6C7G - chain A; structure by X-ray diffraction, 1.68 A resolution.

# Chain A
Name: cGMP-dependent 3', 5'-cyclic phosphodiesterase
From: Homo sapiens
Notes: EC 3.1.4.17; fragment: phosphodiesterase 2A
UniProtKB: O00408 (PDE2A_HUMAN), isoform O00408-5; residues 579-917 here correspond to UniProt positions 323-661 (UniProt number = residue number - 256)
Chain sequence (342 residues; numbered 576 to 917; the number before each row is that of its first residue):
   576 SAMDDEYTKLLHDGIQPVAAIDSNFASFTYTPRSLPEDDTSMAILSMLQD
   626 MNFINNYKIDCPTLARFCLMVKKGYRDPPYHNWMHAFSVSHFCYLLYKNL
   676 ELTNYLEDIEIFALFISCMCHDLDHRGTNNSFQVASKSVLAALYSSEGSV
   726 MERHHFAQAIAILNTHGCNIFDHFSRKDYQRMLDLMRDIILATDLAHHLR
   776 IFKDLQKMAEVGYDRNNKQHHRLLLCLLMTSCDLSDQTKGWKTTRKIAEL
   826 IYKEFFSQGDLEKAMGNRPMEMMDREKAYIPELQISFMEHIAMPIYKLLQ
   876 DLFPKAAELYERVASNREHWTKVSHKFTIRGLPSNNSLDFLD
Not modelled in the structure: 917
Differences from the reference sequence: expression tag (576-578)
Ion coordination: Zn2+: His660, His696, Asp697, Asp808; Mg2+ near Asp697 (its only coordinating residue here)
Small-molecule neighbours: EOY (1-[2-chloro-5-(2-methylpropoxy)phenyl]-4-methyl-N-[(3s,5s,7s)-tricyclo[3.3.1.1~3,7~]decan-1-yl][1,2,4]triazolo[4,3-a]quinoxaline-8-carboxamide): Tyr655, His656, Thr768, Asp769, Leu770, His773, Thr805, Asp808, Leu809, Gln812, Ile822, Ile826, Tyr827, Phe830, Met845, Met847, Gln859, Phe862

# Overview
Bound to chain A: compound EOY. His660, His696, Asp697 and Asp808 coordinate Zn2+.
Chain A is cGMP-dependent 3', 5'-cyclic phosphodiesterase (Homo sapiens); the structure, Crystal structure of
human phosphodiesterase 2A with
N-(1-adamantyl)-1-(2-chloro-5-isobutoxy-phenyl)-4-methyl-[1,2,4]triazolo[4,3-a]quinoxaline-8-carboxamide, was
determined by X-ray diffraction (same publication as 6C7D, 6C7E, 6C7F, 6C7I and 6C7J).
